Entry 4O0I (X-ray diffraction, 2.20 A resolution); this record covers chains A and B of the 3 polymer chains in the assembly.

Chain A:
Protein: DNA polymerase I
Source organism: Geobacillus stearothermophilus
Notes: EC 2.7.7.7
UniProtKB: D9N168 (D9N168_GEOSE); residues 298-876 here correspond to UniProt positions 1-579 (UniProt number = residue number - 297)
Chain sequence (580 residues; row label = number of the first residue in the row):
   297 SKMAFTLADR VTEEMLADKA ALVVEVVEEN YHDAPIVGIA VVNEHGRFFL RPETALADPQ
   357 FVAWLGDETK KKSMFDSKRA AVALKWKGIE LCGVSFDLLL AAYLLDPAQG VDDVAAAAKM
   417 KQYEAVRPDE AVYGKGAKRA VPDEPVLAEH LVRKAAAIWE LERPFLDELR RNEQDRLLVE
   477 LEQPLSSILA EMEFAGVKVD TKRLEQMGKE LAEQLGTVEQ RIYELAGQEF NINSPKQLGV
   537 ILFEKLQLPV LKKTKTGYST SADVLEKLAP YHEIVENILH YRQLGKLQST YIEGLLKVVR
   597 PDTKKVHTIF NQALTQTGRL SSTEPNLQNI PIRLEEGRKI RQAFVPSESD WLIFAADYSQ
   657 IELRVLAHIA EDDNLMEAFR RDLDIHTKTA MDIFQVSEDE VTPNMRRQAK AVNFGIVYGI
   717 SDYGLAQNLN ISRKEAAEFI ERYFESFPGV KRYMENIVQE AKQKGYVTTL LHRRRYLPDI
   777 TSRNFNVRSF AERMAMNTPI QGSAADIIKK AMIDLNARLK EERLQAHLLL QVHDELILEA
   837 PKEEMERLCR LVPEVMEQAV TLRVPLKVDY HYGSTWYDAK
Differences from the reference sequence: expression tag (297); conflict Asp598 (Ala301 in D9N168), Val713 (Pro416 in D9N168)
Ion coordination: Na+ site 1: Thr308, Glu310; Na+ site 2: Asp372 (together with glycerol)

Chain B:
Molecule: 12-nt DNA strand
Sequence (12 nucleotides; each row starts with the number of its first residue):
     3 CXCGAATTCG CG
Unresolved in the structure: 3
Modified residues: 1TW (2-amino-9-(2-Se-methyl-5-O-phosphono-2-seleno-beta-D-arabinofuranosyl)-1,9-dihydro-6H-purin-6-one) at position 4

Interface between chain A and chain B:
Contacting residue pairs (36):
  Gly432(A) - DC5(B)  phosphate contact
  Ala433(A) - 1TW_4(B)
  Ala433(A) - DC5(B)  hydrogen bond to the phosphate
  Lys434(A) - DC5(B)  salt bridge to the phosphate
  Thr550(A) - DT9(B)  hydrogen bond to the phosphate
  Thr550(A) - DT10(B)  phosphate contact
  Lys551(A) - DT9(B)  hydrogen bond to the phosphate
  Thr552(A) - DA8(B)  phosphate contact
  Thr552(A) - DT9(B)  hydrogen bond to the phosphate
  Ser555(A) - DT10(B)  phosphate contact
  Thr556(A) - DT10(B)  hydrogen bond to the phosphate
  Ser557(A) - DT10(B)  hydrogen bond to the phosphate
  Ser557(A) - DC11(B)  phosphate contact
  Ala558(A) - DC11(B)  hydrogen bond to the phosphate
  Arg578(A) - DT10(B)  hydrogen bond to the phosphate
  Arg578(A) - DC11(B)  salt bridge to the phosphate
  Lys582(A) - DC11(B)  hydrogen bond to the base
  Lys582(A) - DG12(B)  sugar contact
  Tyr587(A) - DG12(B)  sugar contact
  Arg615(A) - DG14(B)  hydrogen bond to the base
  Gln624(A) - DC13(B)  sugar contact
  Asn625(A) - DG12(B)  hydrogen bond to the base
  Asn625(A) - DC13(B)  sugar contact
  Ile626(A) - DC13(B)  sugar contact
  Pro627(A) - DG12(B)  phosphate contact
  Pro627(A) - DC13(B)  phosphate contact
  Ile628(A) - DC13(B)  hydrogen bond to the phosphate
  Ile628(A) - DG14(B)  phosphate contact
  Arg629(A) - DC13(B)  salt bridge to the phosphate
  Arg629(A) - DG14(B)  salt bridge to the phosphate
  Phe710(A) - DG14(B)  base contact
  Tyr714(A) - DG14(B)  base contact
  Gln797(A) - DG14(B)  base contact
  Val828(A) - DG14(B)  sugar contact
  His829(A) - DG14(B)  sugar contact
  Asp830(A) - DG14(B)  phosphate contact
Also at the interface, not in a pair above, chain A (33 interface residues in all): Lys431, Pro531, Tyr554, Gln579, Asn622, Leu630, Arg637

In short:
33 residues of chain A face 9 of chain B across their interface; the contacts include 12 hydrogen bonds and 4
salt bridges. Among the polar pairs are Lys582(A)-DC11(B), Arg615(A)-DG14(B) and Asn625(A)-DG12(B). Thr308(A)
and Glu310(A) form the Na+ site 1.
Chain A is DNA polymerase I (Geobacillus stearothermophilus) and chain B is a 12-nt DNA strand; the structure,
Crystal structure of fragment DNA polymerase I from Bacillus stearothermophilus with 2'-MeSe-arabino-guanosine
derivatized DNA, was determined by X-ray diffraction.
